Entry 8U07 (X-ray diffraction, 1.63 A resolution); this record covers chains A and B.

[Chain A (and B)]
Protein: RedE
From: uncultured bacterium
Notes: chain B of this document is another copy of the same molecule, construct and numbering; everything in this record applies to it too
UniProt: A0A0F7G0Y4 (A0A0F7G0Y4_9BACT); numbering as in UniProt (aligned over 1-295)
Chain sequence (315 residues; each row starts with the number of its first residue; numbers below 1 keep their minus sign (Met-19 is residue -19)):
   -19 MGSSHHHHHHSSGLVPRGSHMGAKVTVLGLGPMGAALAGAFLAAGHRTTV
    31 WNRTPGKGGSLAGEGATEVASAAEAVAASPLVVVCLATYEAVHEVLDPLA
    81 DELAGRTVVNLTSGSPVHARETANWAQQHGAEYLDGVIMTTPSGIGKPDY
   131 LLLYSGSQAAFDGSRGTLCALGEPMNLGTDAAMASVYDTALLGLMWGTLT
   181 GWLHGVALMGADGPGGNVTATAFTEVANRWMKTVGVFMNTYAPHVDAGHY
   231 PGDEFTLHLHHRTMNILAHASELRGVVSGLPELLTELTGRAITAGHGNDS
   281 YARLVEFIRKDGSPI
Not modelled in the structure: -19 to 2, 290-295 (chain B: -19 to 1, 33-43, 290-295)
Differences from the reference sequence: initiating methionine (-19); expression tag (-18 to 0)
Metal / ion sites: Na+: Tyr69, Thr92, Asp115, Gly116
Ligand contacts:
  - Arcyriaflavin A (A7F), molecule 1: Ser93, Gly94, Ser95, Pro96, Ile118, Met119, Thr120, Thr121, Ser165, Val166, Asp168, Thr169, Leu172
  - Arcyriaflavin A (A7F), molecule 2: Leu188, Trp210, Glu234, Phe235, Leu239, Arg242, Thr243, Ile246, His249, Ala250, Arg254
  - NADP (NAP; NADP nicotinamide-adenine-dinucleotide phosphate): Gly9, Leu10, Gly11, Pro12, Met13, Gly14, Asn32, Arg33, Thr34, Lys37, Cys65, Leu66, Ala67, Ala71, Glu74, Val75, Leu91, Thr92, Ser93, Ile118, Thr120, Thr121, Pro122
What the authors report for this chain:
  - binding site for Arcyriaflavin A: Gly94, Ser95, Pro96, Ser165, Asp168, Thr169, Ile246, His249, Ala250, Leu253
  - contacts within the chain: Gly94-Ser165 (hydrogen bond)
  - binding site for iodide ion: Arg254
  - mutagenesis - L239A, H249A, A250L: decreased catalytic activity
  - mutagenesis - M175A, R242A, I246H, L253E, R254A: unchanged catalytic activity
  - mutagenesis - D168A: abolished catalytic activity

[Chain A / chain B interface]
Residue-residue contacts (184):
  Pro96(A) - Pro194(B)
  Pro96(A) - Arg254(B)
  Arg100(A) - Pro194(B)
  Arg100(A) - Gly195(B)
  Met119(A) - Trp210(B)
  Thr121(A) - Glu234(B)  hydrogen bond
  Pro122(A) - Glu234(B)
  Ser123(A) - Glu234(B)  hydrogen bond
  Tyr130(A) - Thr213(B)
  Tyr130(A) - Val216(B)
  Leu131(A) - Arg209(B)
  Leu131(A) - Trp210(B)
  Glu153(A) - Arg209(B)  salt bridge
  Met155(A) - Val206(B)  hydrophobic
  Met155(A) - Arg209(B)
  Leu157(A) - Val206(B)  hydrophobic
  Asp160(A) - Gly195(B)  hydrogen bond (side chain-backbone)
  Ala162(A) - Pro194(B)
  Ala162(A) - Gly195(B)
  Met163(A) - Gly195(B)
  Met163(A) - Val198(B)  hydrophobic
  Val166(A) - Met189(B)  hydrophobic
  Val166(A) - Pro194(B)
  Val166(A) - Gly195(B)
  Tyr167(A) - Met189(B)  hydrophobic
  Tyr167(A) - Val198(B)
  Tyr167(A) - Ala202(B)
  Tyr167(A) - Phe203(B)
  Tyr167(A) - Val206(B)  hydrophobic
  Thr169(A) - Leu188(B)
  Thr169(A) - Leu247(B)
  Ala170(A) - Gly185(B)
  Ala170(A) - Leu188(B)
  Ala170(A) - Met189(B)  hydrophobic
  Ala170(A) - Phe203(B)  hydrophobic
  Leu171(A) - Phe203(B)  hydrophobic
  Leu171(A) - Val206(B)  hydrophobic
  Leu171(A) - Ala207(B)  hydrophobic
  Leu171(A) - Trp210(B)  hydrogen bond (backbone-side chain)
  Gly173(A) - Gly181(B)
  Gly173(A) - Leu260(B)
  Leu174(A) - Thr178(B)
  Leu174(A) - Gly181(B)
  Leu174(A) - Trp182(B)
  Leu174(A) - Ala207(B)  hydrophobic
  Leu174(A) - Met211(B)  hydrophobic
  Met175(A) - Trp210(B)  hydrophobic
  Met175(A) - Val214(B)  hydrophobic
  Met175(A) - Phe217(B)  hydrophobic
  Met175(A) - His240(B)
  Trp176(A) - His240(B)  hydrogen bond
  Trp176(A) - Thr243(B)
  Trp176(A) - Met244(B)
  Trp176(A) - Leu247(B)  hydrophobic
  Trp176(A) - Leu264(B)  hydrophobic
  Trp176(A) - Tyr281(B)
  Gly177(A) - Gly177(B)
  Gly177(A) - Thr178(B)
  Thr178(A) - Leu174(B)
  Thr178(A) - Gly177(B)
  Thr178(A) - Thr178(B)  hydrogen bond
  Thr178(A) - Met211(B)
  Thr178(A) - Val214(B)
  Thr178(A) - Met218(B)
  Leu179(A) - Met218(B)  hydrophobic
  Leu179(A) - Tyr281(B)  hydrophobic
  Thr180(A) - Leu264(B)
  Thr180(A) - Tyr281(B)  hydrogen bond
  Gly181(A) - Gly173(B)
  Gly181(A) - Leu174(B)
  Trp182(A) - Leu174(B)
  Trp182(A) - Met218(B)
  Trp182(A) - Tyr221(B)  hydrophobic
  Trp182(A) - Ala222(B)
  Leu183(A) - Tyr281(B)  hydrophobic
  Leu183(A) - Leu284(B)  hydrophobic
  Leu183(A) - Val285(B)  hydrophobic
  Leu183(A) - Ile288(B)
  His184(A) - Ile288(B)
  Gly185(A) - Ala170(B)
  Val186(A) - Val225(B)  hydrophobic
  Ala187(A) - Ile288(B)  hydrophobic
  Leu188(A) - Thr169(B)
  Met189(A) - Val166(B)  hydrophobic
  Met189(A) - Tyr167(B)  hydrophobic
  Met189(A) - Ala170(B)  hydrophobic
  Pro194(A) - Pro96(B)
  Pro194(A) - Arg100(B)
  Pro194(A) - Ala162(B)
  Pro194(A) - Val166(B)
  Gly195(A) - Arg100(B)
  Gly195(A) - Asp160(B)  hydrogen bond (backbone-side chain)
  Gly195(A) - Ala162(B)
  Gly195(A) - Met163(B)
  Gly195(A) - Val166(B)
  Val198(A) - Met163(B)  hydrophobic
  Val198(A) - Tyr167(B)
  Thr199(A) - Asp226(B)
  Ala200(A) - Ala222(B)
  Ala200(A) - Val225(B)  hydrophobic
  Ala200(A) - Asp226(B)  hydrogen bond (backbone-side chain)
  Thr201(A) - Ala222(B)
  Thr201(A) - Pro223(B)
  Thr201(A) - Asp226(B)  hydrogen bond
  Ala202(A) - Tyr167(B)
  Phe203(A) - Tyr167(B)
  Phe203(A) - Ala170(B)  hydrophobic
  Phe203(A) - Leu171(B)  hydrophobic
  Thr204(A) - Met218(B)
  Thr204(A) - Asn219(B)
  Thr204(A) - Ala222(B)
  Val206(A) - Met155(B)  hydrophobic
  Val206(A) - Leu157(B)  hydrophobic
  Val206(A) - Tyr167(B)  hydrophobic
  Val206(A) - Leu171(B)  hydrophobic
  Ala207(A) - Leu171(B)  hydrophobic
  Ala207(A) - Leu174(B)  hydrophobic
  Asn208(A) - Asn219(B)  hydrogen bond
  Arg209(A) - Leu131(B)
  Arg209(A) - Glu153(B)
  Trp210(A) - Met119(B)
  Trp210(A) - Leu131(B)
  Trp210(A) - Leu171(B)  hydrogen bond (side chain-backbone)
  Trp210(A) - Met175(B)
  Met211(A) - Leu174(B)  hydrophobic
  Met211(A) - Thr178(B)
  Met211(A) - Met211(B)  hydrophobic
  Thr213(A) - Asp129(B)  hydrogen bond (side chain-backbone)
  Val214(A) - Met175(B)  hydrophobic
  Val214(A) - Thr178(B)
  Phe217(A) - Met175(B)  hydrophobic
  Met218(A) - Leu179(B)  hydrophobic
  Met218(A) - Trp182(B)
  Met218(A) - Thr204(B)
  Asn219(A) - Thr204(B)
  Asn219(A) - Asn208(B)  hydrogen bond
  Tyr221(A) - Trp182(B)  hydrophobic
  Ala222(A) - Trp182(B)
  Ala222(A) - Ala200(B)
  Ala222(A) - Thr201(B)
  Ala222(A) - Thr204(B)
  Pro223(A) - Thr201(B)
  Val225(A) - Val186(B)  hydrophobic
  Val225(A) - Ala200(B)  hydrophobic
  Asp226(A) - Thr199(B)
  Asp226(A) - Ala200(B)  hydrogen bond (side chain-backbone)
  Asp226(A) - Thr201(B)  hydrogen bond
  Glu234(A) - Thr121(B)  hydrogen bond
  Glu234(A) - Pro122(B)
  Glu234(A) - Ser123(B)  hydrogen bond
  His240(A) - Trp176(B)  hydrogen bond
  Thr243(A) - Trp176(B)
  Met244(A) - Trp176(B)
  Leu247(A) - Thr169(B)
  Leu247(A) - Trp176(B)  hydrophobic
  Arg254(A) - Pro96(B)
  Arg254(A) - Val166(B)
  Gly255(A) - Ile288(B)
  Gly255(A) - Arg289(B)
  Val256(A) - Ile288(B)
  Val257(A) - Ile288(B)  hydrogen bond (backbone-backbone)
  Ser258(A) - Leu263(B)
  Ser258(A) - Ile288(B)
  Gly259(A) - Leu263(B)
  Leu260(A) - Leu263(B)
  Leu263(A) - Ser258(B)
  Leu263(A) - Gly259(B)
  Leu263(A) - Leu260(B)
  Leu264(A) - Trp176(B)  hydrophobic
  Leu264(A) - Thr180(B)
  Tyr281(A) - Trp176(B)
  Tyr281(A) - Leu179(B)  hydrophobic
  Tyr281(A) - Thr180(B)  hydrogen bond
  Tyr281(A) - Leu183(B)  hydrophobic
  Leu284(A) - Leu183(B)  hydrophobic
  Val285(A) - Leu183(B)  hydrophobic
  Ile288(A) - Leu183(B)
  Ile288(A) - His184(B)
  Ile288(A) - Ala187(B)  hydrophobic
  Ile288(A) - Gly255(B)
  Ile288(A) - Val256(B)
  Ile288(A) - Val257(B)  hydrogen bond (backbone-backbone)
  Ile288(A) - Ser258(B)
  Arg289(A) - Gly255(B)
Interface residues without a listed pair, chain A (90 interface residues in all): Val97, Asp129, Leu133, Leu172, Gly196, Gly215, Phe235, Ala250, Ala282, Phe287
Interface residues without a listed pair, chain B (91 interface residues in all): Val97, Tyr130, Leu133, Leu172, Gly196, Phe235, Ile246, Ala250, Ala282, Phe287

[In short]
Chain A and chain B form an interface of 90 and 91 residues respectively, with 22 hydrogen bonds and 1 salt
bridge. Polar pairs include Glu153(A)-Arg209(B), Thr121(A)-Glu234(B) and Ser123(A)-Glu234(B). The paper
reports a binding site for Arcyriaflavin A at Gly94(A), Ser95(A) and Pro96(A) among others; L239A, H249A and
A250L of chain A reduce catalytic activity; 9 substitutions were tested in all.
Chain A and chain B are both RedE (uncultured bacterium); the structure, Imine reductase RedE bound with NADP+
and arcyriaflavin A (secondary site), was determined by X-ray diffraction (same publication as 8U04, 8U05 and
8U06).
